PDB entry 6P1K | electron microscopy, 4.05 A resolution (low resolution: residue-level contacts below are approximate; hydrogen-bond / salt-bridge calls are withheld) | chains I and J of the 6 polymer chains in the assembly

# Chain I
Molecule: DNA-directed RNA polymerase subunit beta
Organism: Escherichia coli
Notes: EC 2.7.7.6
UniProt: P0A8V4 (RPOB_ECO57); numbering as in UniProt (aligned over 1-1342)
Sequence (1342 residues; numbered 1 to 1342; the number before each row is that of its first residue):
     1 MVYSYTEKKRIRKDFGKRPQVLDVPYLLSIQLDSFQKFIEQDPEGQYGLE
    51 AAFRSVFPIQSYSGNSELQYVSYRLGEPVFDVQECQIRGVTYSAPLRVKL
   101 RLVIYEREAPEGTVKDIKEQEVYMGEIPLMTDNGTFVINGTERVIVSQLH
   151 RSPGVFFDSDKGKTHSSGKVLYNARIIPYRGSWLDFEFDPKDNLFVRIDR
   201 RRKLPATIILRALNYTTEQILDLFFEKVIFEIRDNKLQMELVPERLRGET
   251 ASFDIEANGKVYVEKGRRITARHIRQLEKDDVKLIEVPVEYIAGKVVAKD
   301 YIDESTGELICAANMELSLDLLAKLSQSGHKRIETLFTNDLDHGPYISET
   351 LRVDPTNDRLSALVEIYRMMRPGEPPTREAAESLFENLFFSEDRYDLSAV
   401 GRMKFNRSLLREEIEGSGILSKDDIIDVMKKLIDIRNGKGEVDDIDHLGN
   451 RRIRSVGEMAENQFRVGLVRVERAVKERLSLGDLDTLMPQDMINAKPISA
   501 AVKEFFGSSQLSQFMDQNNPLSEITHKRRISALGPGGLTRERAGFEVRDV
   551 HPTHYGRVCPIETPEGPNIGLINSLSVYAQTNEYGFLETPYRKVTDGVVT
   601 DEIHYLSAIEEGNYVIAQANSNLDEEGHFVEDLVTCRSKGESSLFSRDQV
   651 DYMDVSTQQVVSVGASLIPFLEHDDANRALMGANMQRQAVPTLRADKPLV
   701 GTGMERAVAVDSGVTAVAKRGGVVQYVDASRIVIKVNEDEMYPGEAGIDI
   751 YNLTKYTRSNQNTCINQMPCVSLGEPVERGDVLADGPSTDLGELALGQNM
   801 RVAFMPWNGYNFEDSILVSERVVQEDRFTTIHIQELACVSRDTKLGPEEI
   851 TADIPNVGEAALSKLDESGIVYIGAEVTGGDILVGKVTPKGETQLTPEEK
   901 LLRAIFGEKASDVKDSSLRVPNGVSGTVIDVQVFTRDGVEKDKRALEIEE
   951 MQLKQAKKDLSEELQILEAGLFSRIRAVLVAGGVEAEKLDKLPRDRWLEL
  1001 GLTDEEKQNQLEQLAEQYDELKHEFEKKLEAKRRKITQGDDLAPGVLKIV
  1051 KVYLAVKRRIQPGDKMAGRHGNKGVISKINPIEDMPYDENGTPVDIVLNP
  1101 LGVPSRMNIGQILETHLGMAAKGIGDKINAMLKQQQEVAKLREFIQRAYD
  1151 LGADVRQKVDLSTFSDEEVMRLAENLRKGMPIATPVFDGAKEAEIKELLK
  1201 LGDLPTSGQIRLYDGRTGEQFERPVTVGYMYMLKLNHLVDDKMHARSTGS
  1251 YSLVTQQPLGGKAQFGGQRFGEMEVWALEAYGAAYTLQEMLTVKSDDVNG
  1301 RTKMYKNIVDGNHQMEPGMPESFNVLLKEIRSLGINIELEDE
Disordered / not traced: 1-2
Swiss-Prot annotation at these positions:
  - modified residue (N6-acetyllysine): Lys1022, Lys1200

# Chain J
Molecule: DNA-directed RNA polymerase subunit beta'
Organism: Escherichia coli
Notes: EC 2.7.7.6
UniProt: P0A8T7 (RPOC_ECOLI); residues 2-1407 here = UniProt positions 2-1407
Sequence (1430 residues; each row starts with the number of its first residue):
     1 VKDLLKFLKAQTKTEEFDAIKIALASPDMIRSWSFGEVKKPETINYRTFK
    51 PERDGLFCARIFGPVKDYECLCGKYKRLKHRGVICEKCGVEVTQTKVRRE
   101 RMGHIELASPTAHIWFLKSLPSRIGLLLDMPLRDIERVLYFESYVVIEGG
   151 MTNLERQQILTEEQYLDALEEFGDEFDAKMGAEAIQALLKSMDLEQECEQ
   201 LREELNETNSETKRKKLTKRIKLLEAFVQSGNKPEWMILTVLPVLPPDLR
   251 PLVPLDGGRFATSDLNDLYRRVINRNNRLKRLLDLAAPDIIVRNEKRMLQ
   301 EAVDALLDNGRRGRAITGSNKRPLKSLADMIKGKQGRFRQNLLGKRVDYS
   351 GRSVITVGPYLRLHQCGLPKKMALELFKPFIYGKLELRGLATTIKAAKKM
   401 VEREEAVVWDILDEVIREHPVLLNRAPTLHRLGIQAFEPVLIEGKAIQLH
   451 PLVCAAYNADFDGDQMAVHVPLTLEAQLEARALMMSTNNILSPANGEPII
   501 VPSQDVVLGLYYMTRDCVNAKGEGMVLTGPKEAERLYRSGLASLHARVKV
   551 RITEYEKDANGELVAKTSLKDTTVGRAILWMIVPKGLPYSIVNQALGKKA
   601 ISKMLNTCYRILGLKPTVIFADQIMYTGFAYAARSGASVGIDDMVIPEKK
   651 HEIISEAEAEVAEIQEQFQSGLVTAGERYNKVIDIWAAANDRVSKAMMDN
   701 LQTETVINRDGQEEKQVSFNSIYMMADSGARGSAAQIRQLAGMRGLMAKP
   751 DGSIIETPITANFREGLNVLQYFISTHGARKGLADTALKTANSGYLTRRL
   801 VDVAQDLVVTEDDCGTHEGIMMTPVIEGGDVKEPLRDRVLGRVTAEDVLK
   851 PGTADILVPRNTLLHEQWCDLLEENSVDAVKVRSVVSCDTDFGVCAHCYG
   901 RDLARGHIINKGEAIGVIAAQSIGEPGTQLTMRTFHIGGAASRAAAESSI
   951 QVKNKGSIKLSNVKSVVNSSGKLVITSRNTELKLIDEFGRTKESYKVPYG
  1001 AVLAKGDGEQVAGGETVANWDPHTMPVITEVSGFVRFTDMIDGQTITRQT
  1051 DELTGLSSLVVLDSAERTAGGKDLRPALKIVDAQGNDVLIPGTDMPAQYF
  1101 LPGKAIVQLEDGVQISSGDTLARIPQESGGTKDITGGLPRVADLFEARRP
  1151 KEPAILAEISGIVSFGKETKGKRRLVITPVDGSDPYEEMIPKWRQLNVFE
  1201 GERVERGDVISDGPEAPHDILRLRGVHAVTRYIVNEVQDVYRLQGVKIND
  1251 KHIEVIVRQMLRKATIVNAGSSDFLEGEQVEYSRVKIANRELEANGKVGA
  1301 TYSRDLLGITKASLATESFISAASFQETTRVLTEAAVAGKRDELRGLKEN
  1351 VIVGRLIPAGTGYAYHQDRMRRRAAGEAPAAPQVTAEDASASLAELLNAG
  1401 LGGSDNELELEVLFQGPSSGHHHHHHHHHH
Disordered / not traced: 1-15, 334-342, 932-947, 1127-1136, 1376-1430
Sequence notes: expression tag (1, 1408-1430)
Bound ions: Zn2+ site 1: Cys70, Cys72, Cys85, Cys88; Mg2+ near Asp462 (its only coordinating residue here); Zn2+ site 2: Cys814, Cys888, Cys895, Cys898
Swiss-Prot annotation at these positions:
  - binding site (Zn(2+)): Cys70, Cys72, Cys85, Cys88, Cys814, Cys888, Cys895, Cys898
  - binding site (Mg(2+)): Asp460, Asp462, Asp464
  - modified residue: Lys983 (N6-acetyllysine)

# Chain I / chain J interface
Residue-residue contacts - 219 pairs, chain I then chain J:
  Phe545(I) - Lys781(J)
  Phe545(I) - Ala784(J)
  Asp549(I) - His777(J)
  Val550(I) - Arg780(J)
  Tyr555(I) - Val769(J)
  Pro560(I) - Phe773(J)
  Pro560(I) - Arg780(J)
  Thr563(I) - Arg780(J)
  Ile569(I) - Leu783(J)
  Gln618(I) - Leu770(J)
  Asn620(I) - Asn768(J)
  Val660(I) - Val769(J)
  Val660(I) - Phe773(J)
  Glu672(I) - Leu767(J)
  His673(I) - Phe763(J)
  His673(I) - Arg764(J)
  His673(I) - Glu765(J)
  Asp674(I) - Tyr772(J)
  Asp675(I) - Tyr772(J)
  Ala676(I) - Tyr772(J)
  Ala676(I) - Ala779(J)
  Asn677(I) - Leu783(J)
  Ala679(I) - Tyr772(J)
  Phe804(I) - Ser638(J)
  Pro806(I) - Asp505(J)
  Pro806(I) - Ala632(J)
  Pro806(I) - Ala633(J)
  Pro806(I) - Ala637(J)
  Asn808(I) - Phe629(J)
  Asn808(I) - Ala633(J)
  Gly809(I) - Pro359(J)
  Gly809(I) - Phe629(J)
  Tyr810(I) - Pro359(J)
  Phe812(I) - Val357(J)
  Phe812(I) - Pro451(J)
  Phe812(I) - Phe461(J)
  Phe812(I) - Gln504(J)
  Phe812(I) - Phe629(J)
  Glu813(I) - Asp460(J)
  Glu813(I) - Phe461(J)
  Glu813(I) - Gln504(J)
  Glu813(I) - Arg731(J)
  Ser815(I) - Val357(J)
  Gln894(I) - Lys76(J)
  Gln894(I) - Arg77(J)
  Pro1044(I) - Gly257(J)
  Pro1062(I) - Ala446(J)
  Lys1065(I) - Asp462(J)
  Val1075(I) - Val354(J)
  Val1075(I) - Ile355(J)
  Val1075(I) - Thr356(J)
  Val1075(I) - Phe461(J)
  Val1075(I) - Gly463(J)
  Ile1076(I) - Thr356(J)
  Pro1100(I) - Ala637(J)
  Pro1100(I) - Met725(J)
  Leu1101(I) - Gln504(J)
  Leu1101(I) - Leu508(J)
  Leu1101(I) - Met725(J)
  Leu1101(I) - Arg731(J)
  Pro1104(I) - Met725(J)
  Pro1104(I) - Gln736(J)
  Ser1105(I) - Arg731(J)
  Ser1105(I) - Gln736(J)
  Arg1106(I) - Arg731(J)
  Met1107(I) - Gln736(J)
  Met1107(I) - Gln739(J)
  Met1107(I) - Leu740(J)
  Met1107(I) - Phe763(J)
  Ile1109(I) - Met644(J)
  Ile1109(I) - Leu740(J)
  Ile1109(I) - Phe763(J)
  Ile1112(I) - Val639(J)
  Ile1112(I) - Ile641(J)
  His1116(I) - Ile641(J)
  Phe1187(I) - Tyr772(J)
  Gln1209(I) - Gly640(J)
  Glu1219(I) - Arg634(J)
  Glu1222(I) - Tyr512(J)
  Glu1222(I) - Ser635(J)
  Arg1223(I) - Gly636(J)
  Arg1223(I) - Ala637(J)
  Arg1223(I) - Phe719(J)
  Pro1224(I) - Ser638(J)
  Val1225(I) - Gly636(J)
  Val1225(I) - Ser638(J)
  Thr1226(I) - Val639(J)
  Val1239(I) - Val354(J)
  Val1239(I) - Lys445(J)
  Asp1240(I) - Lys445(J)
  Lys1242(I) - Arg352(J)
  Lys1242(I) - Gln465(J)
  Met1243(I) - Arg352(J)
  Met1243(I) - Met372(J)
  Met1243(I) - Lys445(J)
  His1244(I) - Gly351(J)
  His1244(I) - Arg352(J)
  Ala1245(I) - Ser350(J)
  Ala1245(I) - Glu375(J)
  Arg1246(I) - Asp348(J)
  Arg1246(I) - Tyr349(J)
  Arg1246(I) - Ser350(J)
  Arg1246(I) - Leu376(J)
  Ser1247(I) - Glu375(J)
  Tyr1251(I) - Asp348(J)
  Leu1253(I) - Pro251(J)
  Val1254(I) - Leu249(J)
  Pro1258(I) - Arg346(J)
  Pro1258(I) - Asp348(J)
  Phe1265(I) - Arg352(J)
  Gly1267(I) - Arg346(J)
  Gly1267(I) - Val347(J)
  Gly1267(I) - Ser350(J)
  Gln1268(I) - Ser350(J)
  Gln1268(I) - Arg352(J)
  Gln1268(I) - Asn424(J)
  Gln1268(I) - Ala467(J)
  Arg1269(I) - Leu343(J)
  Arg1269(I) - Gly344(J)
  Arg1269(I) - Arg346(J)
  Phe1270(I) - Gly344(J)
  Phe1270(I) - Lys345(J)
  Phe1270(I) - Val347(J)
  Phe1270(I) - His469(J)
  Glu1272(I) - Lys1348(J)
  Met1273(I) - Thr428(J)
  Glu1274(I) - Asn424(J)
  Glu1274(I) - Thr428(J)
  Glu1274(I) - Ile434(J)
  Trp1276(I) - Val801(J)
  Trp1276(I) - Gln921(J)
  Ala1277(I) - Thr428(J)
  Ala1277(I) - Ile434(J)
  Ala1277(I) - Gln921(J)
  Glu1279(I) - Leu1347(J)
  Glu1279(I) - Ile1357(J)
  Ala1280(I) - Arg431(J)
  Ala1280(I) - Ile918(J)
  Ala1280(I) - Gln921(J)
  Tyr1281(I) - Arg431(J)
  Tyr1281(I) - Ile434(J)
  Tyr1281(I) - Met484(J)
  Tyr1281(I) - Asn489(J)
  Gly1282(I) - Glu479(J)
  Gly1282(I) - Leu483(J)
  Gly1282(I) - Gly1360(J)
  Gly1282(I) - Thr1361(J)
  Ala1283(I) - Glu479(J)
  Ala1284(I) - Leu1356(J)
  Tyr1285(I) - Glu475(J)
  Thr1286(I) - Ala476(J)
  Thr1286(I) - Glu479(J)
  Leu1287(I) - Val1351(J)
  Leu1287(I) - Ile1357(J)
  Gln1288(I) - Leu1356(J)
  Glu1289(I) - Leu472(J)
  Glu1289(I) - Thr473(J)
  Glu1289(I) - Ala476(J)
  Met1290(I) - Leu422(J)
  Leu1291(I) - Lys345(J)
  Leu1291(I) - Val1351(J)
  Lys1294(I) - Asp348(J)
  Lys1294(I) - Tyr349(J)
  Lys1294(I) - Val470(J)
  Lys1294(I) - Leu472(J)
  Ser1295(I) - Lys345(J)
  Ser1295(I) - Arg346(J)
  Asp1296(I) - Lys345(J)
  Val1298(I) - Lys96(J)
  Met1304(I) - Leu472(J)
  Met1304(I) - Thr473(J)
  Tyr1305(I) - Pro379(J)
  Ile1308(I) - Pro379(J)
  Val1309(I) - Gly383(J)
  Val1309(I) - Glu386(J)
  His1313(I) - Phe380(J)
  His1313(I) - Leu472(J)
  Gln1314(I) - Thr473(J)
  Met1315(I) - Thr473(J)
  Pro1320(I) - Val1353(J)
  Glu1321(I) - Arg99(J)
  Val1325(I) - Leu249(J)
  Lys1328(I) - Arg99(J)
  Lys1328(I) - Glu100(J)
  Lys1328(I) - Leu245(J)
  Lys1328(I) - Pro246(J)
  Glu1329(I) - Leu245(J)
  Glu1329(I) - Met330(J)
  Glu1329(I) - Ile331(J)
  Ile1330(I) - Ile331(J)
  Ile1330(I) - Leu1332(J)
  Arg1331(I) - Trp33(J)
  Arg1331(I) - Met102(J)
  Arg1331(I) - Pro243(J)
  Ser1332(I) - Pro243(J)
  Ser1332(I) - Leu245(J)
  Ser1332(I) - Tyr269(J)
  Ser1332(I) - Leu327(J)
  Leu1333(I) - Trp115(J)
  Leu1333(I) - Leu307(J)
  Gly1334(I) - Leu24(J)
  Gly1334(I) - Ala25(J)
  Gly1334(I) - His113(J)
  Ile1335(I) - Ala23(J)
  Ile1335(I) - Ala25(J)
  Ile1335(I) - Trp115(J)
  Ile1335(I) - Leu1332(J)
  Asn1336(I) - Ile22(J)
  Asn1336(I) - Ala23(J)
  Asn1336(I) - Ala25(J)
  Asn1336(I) - Trp33(J)
  Ile1337(I) - Lys21(J)
  Glu1338(I) - Ile20(J)
  Glu1338(I) - Lys21(J)
  Leu1339(I) - Phe17(J)
  Glu1340(I) - Lys21(J)
  Asp1341(I) - Glu16(J)
  Asp1341(I) - Phe17(J)
  Asp1341(I) - Asp18(J)
Also at the interface, not in a pair above, chain I (139 interface residues in all): Arg548, His554, Ile561, Glu562, Glu565, Gly570, Thr657, Leu671, Trp807, Asp814, Arg841, Lys844, Gln1061, Gly1063, Lys1073, Ser1077, Leu1113, Glu1192, Lys1196, Ser1207, Phe1221, Gln1257, Gly1271, Thr1292, Met1319, Ser1322, Phe1323, Glu1342
Also at the interface, not in a pair above, chain J (160 interface residues in all): Ala19, Arg47, Val244, Asp248, Val253, Asp256, Gly358, Tyr360, Lys378, Tyr382, Ile394, Ala426, His430, Leu432, Pro471, Ser503, Tyr537, Ala630, Asp642, Asp643, Ser721, Ile722, Ala730, Pro750, Gly766, Ser775, Thr776, Arg798, Ala914, Val917, Ile1320, Ala1336, Ile1352, Gly1354, Arg1355, Gly1362

# Overview
The interface between chain I and chain J involves 139 residues on one side and 160 on the other. Cys70(J),
Cys72(J), Cys85(J) and Cys88(J) coordinate Zn2+ site 1. Curated annotation (UniProt) lists 8 Zn2+-binding
residues and 3 Mg2+-binding residues on chain J.
Here chain I is DNA-directed RNA polymerase subunit beta and chain J is DNA-directed RNA polymerase subunit
beta', both from Escherichia coli. Entry 6P1K (Cryo-EM structure of Escherichia coli sigma70 bound RNAP
polymerase holoenzyme) was determined by electron microscopy, deposited together with 6N57, 6N58 and 6OUL.
